8JOV - chains E and Q of the 60 polymer chains in the assembly; structure by electron microscopy, 3.80 A resolution.

== Chain E ==
Molecule: Virion-associated phage protein
Source organism: Ralstonia phage GP4
Reference sequence: A0A345GU05 (A0A345GU05_9CAUD); residues 1-577 here = UniProt positions 1-577
Chain sequence (577 residues; numbered 1 to 577; the number before each row is that of its first residue):
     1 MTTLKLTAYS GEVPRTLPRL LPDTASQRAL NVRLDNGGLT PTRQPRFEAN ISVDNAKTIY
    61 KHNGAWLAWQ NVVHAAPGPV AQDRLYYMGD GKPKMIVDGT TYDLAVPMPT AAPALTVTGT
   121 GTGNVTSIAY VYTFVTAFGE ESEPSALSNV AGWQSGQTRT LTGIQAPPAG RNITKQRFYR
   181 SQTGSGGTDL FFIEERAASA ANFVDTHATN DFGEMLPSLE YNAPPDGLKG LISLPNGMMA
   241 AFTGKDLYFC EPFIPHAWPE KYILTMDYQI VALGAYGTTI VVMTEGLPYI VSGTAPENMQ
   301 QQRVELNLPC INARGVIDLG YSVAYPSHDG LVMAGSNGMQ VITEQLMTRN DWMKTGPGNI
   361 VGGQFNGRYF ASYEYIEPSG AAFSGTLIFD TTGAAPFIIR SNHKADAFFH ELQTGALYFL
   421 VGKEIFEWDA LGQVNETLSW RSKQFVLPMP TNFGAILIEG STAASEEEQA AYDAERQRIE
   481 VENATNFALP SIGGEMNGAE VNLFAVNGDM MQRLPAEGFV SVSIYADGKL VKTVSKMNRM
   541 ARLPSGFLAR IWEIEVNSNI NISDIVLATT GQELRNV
Unresolved in the structure: 1, 155-196, 491-506

== Chain Q ==
Molecule: Putative tail fiber protein
Source organism: Ralstonia phage GP4
Reference sequence: A0A345GU07 (A0A345GU07_9CAUD); residue numbers follow UniProt; this construct covers 1-439
Chain sequence (439 residues; row label = number of the first residue in the row):
     1 MAAVQFANNA ASRLVGPLAP SGTSLTVTPG DGALFPTLGA GDWFMATLIR SDGAREIVKV
    61 TSRTVDAMSI TRAQEGSSAL SFNPNDRIEA RLTAGELGDF RDGIASAQSA ASAAQGTADG
   121 KISKAGDTMT GNLNMEGAAP IITFRETDQA APAGRWRLVA DGGNWSLRRS TAGEFASENS
   181 TMWFGPDDSV HFLNDILIGR GNLGSVYDAL ASKATSAALA SGLSAKPDAD GVSVTGFVNG
   241 NFYEPYFRKS SDNTVRRLVA NTSANGIALS WSGSFLSRTI DNTATATIWD TANAPGAGTT
   301 NLDKTFYCGD GTRIGRSWVP GSGFLSITVD GTNYGISISA SDERLKREIA PSEASALSKL
   361 GRIELFSFRY KEGNAFLDPS QHHDIGFIAQ QLASVDPTFV AGGGETMLSP NLQPIVATLV
   421 KAVQELRSQV DALKAQVGA
Unresolved in the structure: 1-3, 120-439

== How chain E and chain Q interact ==
Contacting residue pairs - 24 pairs, chain E then chain Q:
  Arg28(E) with Pro17(Q)
  Leu30(E) with Pro84(Q), hydrophobic
  Asn31(E) with Pro84(Q)
  Ala382(E) with Ser81(Q)
  Phe383(E) with Pro20(Q), hydrophobic
  Asn402(E) with Asn83(Q)
  Thr437(E) with Val15(Q); Pro84(Q), hydrogen bond (side chain-backbone)
  Ser439(E) with Pro17(Q)
  Leu514(E) with Arg13(Q); Asp31(Q)
  Phe519(E) with Val15(Q), hydrophobic; Pro29(Q)
  Ser521(E) with Val15(Q); Thr26(Q)
  Leu530(E) with Thr26(Q); Ala67(Q), hydrophobic
  Lys532(E) with Val65(Q)
  Thr533(E) with Thr26(Q); Asp66(Q); Ala67(Q)
  Glu555(E) with Pro17(Q)
  Asn557(E) with Val15(Q), hydrogen bond (side chain-backbone); Gly16(Q)
Interface residues without a listed pair, chain E (23 interface residues in all): Ala381, Ser384, Lys404, Met510, Arg513, Val520, Ser535
Interface residues without a listed pair, chain Q (21 interface residues in all): Ser24, Arg50, Ala79, Leu80, Phe82, Arg87, Glu89

== Overview ==
23 residues of chain E and 21 residues of chain Q are in contact; the contacts include 2 hydrogen bonds. Polar
pairs include Thr437(E)-Pro84(Q) and Asn557(E)-Val15(Q).
Chain E is Virion-associated phage protein and chain Q is Putative tail fiber protein, both from Ralstonia
phage GP4; the structure, Portal-tail complex of phage GP4, was determined by electron microscopy (same
publication as 8JOU).
